PDB entry 3SLE | X-ray diffraction, 2.52 A resolution | chains B and E of the 6 polymer chains in the assembly

[Chain B]
Molecule: Methylamine utilization protein MauG
Organism: Paracoccus denitrificans
Notes: EC 1.-.-.-
UniProtKB: Q51658 (MAUG_PARDP); residues 1-367 here correspond to UniProt positions 21-387 (UniProt number = residue number + 20)
Sequence (373 residues; row label = number of the first residue in the row):
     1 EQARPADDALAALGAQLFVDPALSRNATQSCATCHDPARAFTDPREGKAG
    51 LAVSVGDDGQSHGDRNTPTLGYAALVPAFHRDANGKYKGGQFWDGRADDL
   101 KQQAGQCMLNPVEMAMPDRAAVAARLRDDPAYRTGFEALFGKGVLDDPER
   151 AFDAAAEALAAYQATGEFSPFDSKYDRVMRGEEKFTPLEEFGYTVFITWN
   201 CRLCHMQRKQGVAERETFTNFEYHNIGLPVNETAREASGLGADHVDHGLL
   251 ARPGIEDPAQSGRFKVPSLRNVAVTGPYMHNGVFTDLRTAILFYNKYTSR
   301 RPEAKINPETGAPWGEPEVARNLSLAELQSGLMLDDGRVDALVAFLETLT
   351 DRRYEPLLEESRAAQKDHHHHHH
Not modelled in the structure: 1-5, 361-373
Covalent attachments: heme c (HEC) linked to Cys-31, Cys-34, Cys-201, Cys-204
Modified / non-standard residues: Cys-107 (3-sulfinoalanine; CSD)
Differences from the reference sequence: engineered mutation Cys-107 (Pro127 in Q51658); expression tag (368-373)
Ion coordination: heme c Fe site 1: His-35, Cys-107; Ca2+: Asn-66, Thr-275, Pro-277; heme c Fe site 2: His-205, Tyr-294
Ligand contacts:
  - heme c (HEC), molecule 1: Gln-29, Ser-30, His-35, Ser-54, Val-55, Gly-56, Arg-65, Asn-66, Thr-67, Pro-68, Thr-69, Leu-70, Gln-91, Phe-92, Trp-93, Asp-94, Arg-96, Leu-100, Gln-103, Ala-104, Cys-107, Met-108, Glu-113, Met-114, Leu-159, Gln-163, Lys-265
  - heme c (HEC), molecule 2: Trp-93, Asn-200, His-205, His-224, Ile-226, Leu-228, Phe-264, Lys-265, Val-266, Pro-267, Leu-269, Val-272, Thr-275, Tyr-278, Met-279, His-280, Leu-287, Ala-290, Ile-291, Tyr-294, Ser-324, Glu-327, Leu-328, Leu-334, Leu-342, Leu-346
Swiss-Prot annotation at these positions:
  - binding site (heme c): Cys-31, Cys-34, His-35, Cys-201, Cys-204, His-205, His-280
From the paper describing this entry:
  - post-translational modification sites: Cys-107
  - mutagenesis - P107C: abolished catalytic activity

[Chain E]
Molecule: Methylamine dehydrogenase light chain
Organism: Paracoccus denitrificans
Notes: EC 1.4.99.3
UniProtKB: P22619 (DHML_PARDE); residues 1-131 here correspond to UniProt positions 58-188 (UniProt number = residue number + 57)
Sequence (137 residues; row label = number of the first residue in the row):
     1 ADAPAGTDPRAKWVPQDNDIQACDYWRHCSIDGNICDCSGGSLTNCPPGT
    51 KLATASWVASCYNPTDGQSYLIAYRDCCGYNVSGRCPCLNTEGELPVYRP
   101 EFANDIIWCFGAEDDAMTYHCTISPIVGKASHHHHHH
Not modelled in the structure: 1-6, 132-137
Disulfides: Cys-23/Cys-88, Cys-29/Cys-61, Cys-36/Cys-121, Cys-38/Cys-86, Cys-46/Cys-77, Cys-78/Cys-109
Modified / non-standard residues: Trp-57 (7-hydroxy-l-tryptophan; 0AF)
Differences from the reference sequence: expression tag (132-137)
Swiss-Prot annotation at these positions:
  - modified residue: Trp-57 (Tryptophylquinone)
  - cross-link: Trp-57 to Trp-108 (Tryptophan tryptophylquinone (Trp-Trp))

[Chain B / chain E interface]
Contacting residue pairs - 32 pairs, chain B then chain E:
  Val-178(B) / Ser-131(E)
  Met-179(B) / Lys-129(E)
  Met-179(B) / Ser-131(E)
  Glu-190(B) / Ser-131(E)
  Phe-191(B) / Glu-101(E)
  Tyr-193(B) / Leu-71(E)
  Tyr-193(B) / Lys-129(E)  hydrogen bond (side chain-backbone)
  Thr-194(B) / Val-58(E)
  Thr-194(B) / Glu-101(E)
  Thr-194(B) / Phe-102(E)
  Ile-197(B) / Val-58(E)  hydrophobic
  Ile-197(B) / Leu-71(E)  hydrophobic
  Thr-198(B) / Ser-56(E)  hydrogen bond (backbone-side chain)
  Thr-198(B) / Val-58(E)
  Thr-198(B) / Glu-101(E)
  Trp-199(B) / Glu-101(E)  hydrogen bond
  Arg-202(B) / Thr-54(E)  hydrogen bond (side chain-backbone)
  Arg-202(B) / Arg-75(E)
  Met-206(B) / Val-127(E)
  Gln-210(B) / Thr-44(E)
  Gln-210(B) / Ile-126(E)
  Gly-211(B) / Ile-126(E)  hydrogen bond (backbone-backbone)
  Gly-211(B) / Val-127(E)
  Gly-211(B) / Gly-128(E)
  Val-212(B) / Tyr-70(E)  hydrophobic
  Val-212(B) / Ile-126(E)  hydrophobic
  Val-212(B) / Gly-128(E)
  Val-212(B) / Lys-129(E)
  Ser-330(B) / Phe-110(E)
  Ser-330(B) / Gly-111(E)
  Arg-338(B) / Pro-100(E)
  Arg-338(B) / Glu-101(E)  salt bridge
Other interface residues (no listed pair), chain B (22 interface residues in all): Val-195, Leu-203, Lys-209, Ala-326, Gln-329, Leu-332
Other interface residues (no listed pair), chain E (22 interface residues in all): Arg-27, Ala-55, Ala-73, Trp-108, Pro-125

[Summary]
The chain B/chain E interface involves 22 residues from each chain, with 5 hydrogen bonds and 1 salt bridge.
Polar pairs include Arg-338(B)/Glu-101(E), Tyr-193(B)/Lys-129(E) and Thr-198(B)/Ser-56(E). Covalently linked
heme c: at Cys-31(B) and Cys-201(B). The paper reports that P107C of chain B abolishes catalytic activity; a
modification site at Cys-107(B).
Here chain B is Methylamine utilization protein MauG and chain E is Methylamine dehydrogenase light chain,
both from Paracoccus denitrificans. Entry 3SLE (Crystal Structure of the P107C-MauG/pre-Methylamine
Dehydrogenase Complex) was determined by X-ray diffraction, deposited together with 3SJL.
